PDB entry 3ZY6 | X-ray diffraction, 1.91 A resolution | chain A

[Chain A]
Protein: Putative GDP-fucose protein O-fucosyltransferase 1
From: Caenorhabditis elegans
Notes: EC 2.4.1.221
UniProtKB: Q18014 (OFUT1_CAEEL); numbering as in UniProt (aligned over 26-383)
Sequence (362 residues; row label = number of the first residue in the row):
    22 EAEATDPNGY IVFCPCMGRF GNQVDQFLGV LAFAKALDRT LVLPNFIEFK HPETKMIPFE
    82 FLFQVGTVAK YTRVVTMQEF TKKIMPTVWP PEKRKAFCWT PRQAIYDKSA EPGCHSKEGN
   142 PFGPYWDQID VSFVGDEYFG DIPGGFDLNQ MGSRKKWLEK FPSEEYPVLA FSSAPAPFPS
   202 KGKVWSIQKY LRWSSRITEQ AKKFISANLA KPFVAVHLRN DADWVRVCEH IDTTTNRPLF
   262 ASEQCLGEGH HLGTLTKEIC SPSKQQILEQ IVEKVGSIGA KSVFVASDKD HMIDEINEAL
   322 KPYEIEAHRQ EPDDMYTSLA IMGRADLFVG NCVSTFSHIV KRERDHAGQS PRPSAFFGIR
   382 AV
Disordered / not traced: 22-24, 126-131, 381-383
Differences from the reference sequence: expression tag (22-25)
Curated features (UniProtKB/Swiss-Prot):
  - binding site (substrate): Arg-40 to Asn-43, His-238 to Arg-240, Thr-356, Phe-357
Cystine bridges: Cys-35/Cys-37, Cys-119/Cys-135, Cys-249/Cys-281, Cys-266/Cys-353
Small-molecule neighbours: guanosine-5'-diphosphate-beta-L-fucopyranose (GFB): Gly-39, Arg-40, Phe-41, Gly-42, Asn-43, Pro-133, His-238, Arg-240, Trp-245, Val-248, Phe-261, Ala-307, Ser-308, Asp-309, Asp-334, Asp-335, Met-336, Val-354, Ser-355, Thr-356, Phe-357
Reported in the primary citation:
  - binding site for guanosine-5'-diphosphate-beta-L-fucopyranose: Asn-43, Arg-240, Phe-261
  - conformationally variable residues (side-chain flip): Arg-40, Asn-43, Arg-240, Asp-242, Asp-244, Phe-261
  - mutagenesis - D242A, D309N: unchanged catalytic activity on guanosine-5'-diphosphate-beta-L-fucopyranose
  - mutagenesis - R40A, N43A (25-fold), F199A, D244A, W245A, F261A, F357A: decreased catalytic activity on guanosine-5'-diphosphate-beta-L-fucopyranose
  - mutagenesis - R240A, R240K: abolished catalytic activity on guanosine-5'-diphosphate-beta-L-fucopyranose
  - mutagenesis - R40A, N43A, R240A, R240K: increased stability
  - mutagenesis - F199A, D242A, D244A, W245A, F261A, D309N, F357A: decreased stability
  - catalytic residues: Asn-43, Arg-240 (proposed by the authors, not directly observed)

[Summary]
Chain A binds guanosine-5'-diphosphate-beta-L-fucopyranose. From UniProt: 9 substrate-binding residues. From
the paper: catalytic residues Asn-43 and Arg-240; R40A, N43A and F199A, among others, reduce catalytic
activity on guanosine-5'-diphosphate-beta-L-fucopyranose; 11 substitutions were tested in all.
Chain A is Putative GDP-fucose protein O-fucosyltransferase 1 (Caenorhabditis elegans); the structure, Crystal
structure of POFUT1 in complex with GDP-fucose (crystal-form-II), was determined by X-ray diffraction (same
publication as 3ZY2, 3ZY3, 3ZY4 and 3ZY5).
